1CVS - chains A and C of the 4 polymer chains in the assembly; structure by X-ray diffraction, 2.80 A resolution.

[Chain A]
Molecule: Fibroblast growth factor 2
Organism: Homo sapiens
UniProtKB: P09038 (FGF2_HUMAN); residues 15-146 here correspond to UniProt positions 24-155 (UniProt number = residue number + 9)
Sequence (132 residues; each row starts with the number of its first residue):
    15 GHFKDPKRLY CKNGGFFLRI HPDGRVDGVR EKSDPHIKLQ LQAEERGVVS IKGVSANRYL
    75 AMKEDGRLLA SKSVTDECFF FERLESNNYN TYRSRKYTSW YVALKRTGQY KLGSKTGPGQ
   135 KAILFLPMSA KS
Unresolved in the structure: 15, 145-146
Construct notes: engineered mutation Ser-69 (Cys79 in P09038), Ser-87 (Cys97 in P09038)
What the authors report for this chain:
  - contacts within the chain: Asn-104/Tyr-106 (hydrogen bond), Glu-96/Tyr-106 (hydrogen bond)
  - mutagenesis - Y106F (5-fold): decreased binding to Fibroblast growth factor receptor 1 (chain C) (citing earlier work)
  - specificity-determining residues: Gln-56 to Arg-60 (proposed by the authors, not directly observed)
  - conformationally variable residues (loop rearrangement): Ser-100, Asn-101, Asn-102
  - binding site for sulfate ion: Lys-26, Asn-27, Arg-120, Lys-125, Lys-135

[Chain C]
Molecule: Fibroblast growth factor receptor 1
Organism: Homo sapiens
Notes: fragment: ig-like domains 2 and 3
UniProtKB: P11362 (FGFR1_HUMAN); aligned to UniProt positions 141-365 over residues 141-365
Sequence (225 residues; row label = number of the first residue in the row):
   141 TDNTKPNRMP VAPYWTSPEK MEKKLHAVPA AKTVKFKCPS SGTPQPTLRW LKNGKEFKPD
   201 HRIGGYKVRY ATWSIIMDSV VPSDKGNYTC IVENEYGSIN HTYQLDVVER SPHRPILQAG
   261 LPANKTVALG SNVEFMCKVY SDPQPHIQWL KHIEVNGSKI GPDNLPYVQI LKTAGVNTTD
   321 KEMEVLHLRN VSFEDAGEYT CLAGNSIGLS HHSAWLTVLE ALEER
Unresolved in the structure: 141-148, 360-365
Construct notes: engineered mutation Gln-185 (Asn175 in P11362)
UniProt features mapped onto this chain:
  - region: Lys-160 to Lys-177 (Heparin-binding)
  - glycosylation (N-linked (GlcNAc...) asparagine): Asn-227, Asn-240, Asn-264, Asn-296, Asn-317, Asn-330
Disulfides: Cys-178/Cys-230, Cys-277/Cys-341
What the authors report for this chain:
  - contacts within the chain: Arg-250/Asp-282
  - self-association interface (contacts with another copy of this molecule); pairs are residue here / residue on that copy: Ala-171/Ala-171 (hydrophobic contact), Thr-173/Thr-173, Lys-172
  - binding site for sulfate ion: Lys-163, Lys-172
  - conformationally variable residues (order/disorder transition): Lys-160, Lys-175, Lys-177

[How chain A and chain C interact]
Pairs across the interface - 59 pairs, chain A then chain C:
  His-16(A) / Glu-324(C)  salt bridge
  Phe-17(A) / Val-279(C)
  Phe-17(A) / Gln-284(C)  hydrogen bond (backbone-side chain)
  Phe-17(A) / Pro-285(C)
  Phe-17(A) / Ile-287(C)  hydrophobic
  Phe-17(A) / Asp-320(C)
  Phe-17(A) / Glu-324(C)
  Lys-21(A) / Asp-282(C)  hydrogen bond (side chain-backbone)
  Lys-21(A) / Gln-284(C)  hydrogen bond
  Tyr-24(A) / Lys-163(C)  hydrogen bond
  Tyr-24(A) / Leu-165(C)  hydrogen bond (side chain-backbone)
  Tyr-24(A) / His-166(C)
  Tyr-24(A) / Ala-167(C)  hydrogen bond (side chain-backbone)
  Gly-28(A) / Lys-163(C)
  Phe-31(A) / Leu-165(C)  hydrophobic
  Arg-44(A) / Glu-162(C)  hydrogen bond (side chain-backbone)
  Leu-55(A) / Gln-284(C)
  Leu-55(A) / Asp-320(C)
  Gln-56(A) / Ala-314(C)
  Gln-56(A) / Gly-315(C)
  Gln-56(A) / Val-316(C)
  Gln-56(A) / Thr-319(C)
  Gln-56(A) / Asp-320(C)  hydrogen bond (side chain-backbone)
  Ala-57(A) / Pro-285(C)
  Ala-57(A) / His-286(C)
  Ala-57(A) / Ala-314(C)
  Ala-57(A) / Gly-315(C)
  Glu-58(A) / His-286(C)  hydrogen bond (backbone-side chain)
  Glu-58(A) / Gly-315(C)
  Glu-58(A) / Val-316(C)  hydrogen bond (side chain-backbone)
  Glu-59(A) / His-286(C)
  Arg-60(A) / His-286(C)
  Arg-60(A) / Gly-344(C)
  Arg-60(A) / Asn-345(C)  hydrogen bond (side chain-backbone)
  Arg-60(A) / Ser-346(C)  hydrogen bond (side chain-backbone)
  Arg-60(A) / Ile-347(C)
  Arg-60(A) / Gly-348(C)
  Arg-60(A) / Leu-349(C)
  Gly-61(A) / Ser-346(C)
  Val-63(A) / Gln-284(C)
  Tyr-73(A) / Val-316(C)
  Val-88(A) / Val-316(C)  hydrophobic
  Glu-96(A) / Pro-283(C)
  Glu-96(A) / Gln-284(C)  hydrogen bond (side chain-backbone)
  Leu-98(A) / Arg-250(C)
  Leu-98(A) / Pro-252(C)  hydrophobic
  Asn-102(A) / Pro-169(C)
  Asn-102(A) / Arg-250(C)  hydrogen bond (backbone-side chain)
  Tyr-103(A) / Val-168(C)
  Tyr-103(A) / Pro-169(C)
  Tyr-103(A) / Arg-250(C)
  Asn-104(A) / Arg-250(C)  hydrogen bond
  Leu-140(A) / Ala-167(C)
  Leu-140(A) / Val-168(C)
  Leu-140(A) / Pro-169(C)
  Leu-140(A) / Val-248(C)  hydrophobic
  Pro-141(A) / Arg-250(C)
  Met-142(A) / Ala-167(C)  hydrophobic
  Met-142(A) / Asp-246(C)
Interface residues without a listed pair, chain A (29 interface residues in all): Lys-18, Lys-46, Ser-64, Asn-101
Interface residues without a listed pair, chain C (33 interface residues in all): Ala-170, Ser-251, Ser-281
Interface features reported in the paper:
  - specific contacts: Phe-17(A)/Pro-285(C), Phe-17(A)/Gln-284(C) (hydrogen bond), Lys-21(A)/Gln-284(C) (hydrogen bond), Lys-21(A)/Asp-282(C) (hydrogen bond), Tyr-24(A)/Leu-165(C), Tyr-24(A)/Ala-167(C) (hydrophobic contact), Gln-56(A)/Asp-320(C), Ala-57(A)/Pro-285(C) (hydrophobic contact), Ala-57(A)/Gly-315(C), Glu-59(A)/His-286(C), Arg-60(A)/Asn-345(C) (hydrogen bond), Val-88(A)/Val-316(C), Glu-96(A)/Gln-284(C) (hydrogen bond), Leu-98(A)/Arg-250(C) (hydrophobic contact), Asn-102(A)/Pro-169(C) (hydrophobic contact), Asn-102(A)/Arg-250(C) (backbone contact), Asn-104(A)/Arg-250(C), Leu-140(A)/Pro-169(C) (hydrophobic contact), Met-142(A)/Ala-167(C) (hydrophobic contact), Val-248(C)/Leu-140(A), His-286(C)/Glu-58(A), Ile-287(C)/Phe-17(A), Val-316(C)/Glu-58(A) (backbone contact), Asp-320(C)/Phe-17(A), Glu-324(C)/Phe-17(A)
  - hot spots on chain A (mutagenesis) - Y24A, E96A (1000-fold), Y103A, N104A, L140A, M142A: decreased binding to Fibroblast growth factor receptor 1 (chain C) (citing earlier work)

[Overview]
The interface between chain A and chain C involves 29 residues on one side and 33 on the other, with 15
hydrogen bonds and 1 salt bridge. Among the polar pairs are His-16(A)/Glu-324(C), Phe-17(A)/Gln-284(C) and
Lys-21(A)/Asp-282(C). The paper describes contacts between Phe-17(A) and Pro-285(C), Tyr-24(A) and Leu-165(C)
and Gln-56(A) and Asp-320(C) among others; hydrogen bonds between Phe-17(A) and Gln-284(C), Lys-21(A) and
Gln-284(C) and Lys-21(A) and Asp-282(C) among others; hydrophobic contacts between Tyr-24(A) and Ala-167(C),
Ala-57(A) and Pro-285(C) and Leu-98(A) and Arg-250(C) among others. The paper reports a binding site for
sulfate ion at Lys-26(A), Asn-27(A) and Lys-163(C) among others; Y106F, Y24A and E96A of chain A, among
others, reduce binding to Fibroblast growth factor receptor 1 (chain C); 7 substitutions were tested in all.
Chain A is Fibroblast growth factor 2 and chain C is Fibroblast growth factor receptor 1, both from Homo
sapiens; the structure, Crystal structure of a dimeric FGF2-FGFR1 complex, was determined by X-ray
diffraction.
